Entry 6ODM (electron microscopy, 4.30 A resolution (low resolution: residue-level contacts below are approximate; hydrogen-bond / salt-bridge calls are withheld)); this record covers chains T and D of the 19 polymer chains in the assembly.

[Chain T]
Protein: Major capsid protein
Organism: Human herpesvirus 1 strain KOS
UniProtKB: H9E925 (H9E925_HHV1); numbering as in UniProt (aligned over 1-1374)
Amino-acid sequence (1374 residues; numbered 1 to 1374; the number before each row is that of its first residue):
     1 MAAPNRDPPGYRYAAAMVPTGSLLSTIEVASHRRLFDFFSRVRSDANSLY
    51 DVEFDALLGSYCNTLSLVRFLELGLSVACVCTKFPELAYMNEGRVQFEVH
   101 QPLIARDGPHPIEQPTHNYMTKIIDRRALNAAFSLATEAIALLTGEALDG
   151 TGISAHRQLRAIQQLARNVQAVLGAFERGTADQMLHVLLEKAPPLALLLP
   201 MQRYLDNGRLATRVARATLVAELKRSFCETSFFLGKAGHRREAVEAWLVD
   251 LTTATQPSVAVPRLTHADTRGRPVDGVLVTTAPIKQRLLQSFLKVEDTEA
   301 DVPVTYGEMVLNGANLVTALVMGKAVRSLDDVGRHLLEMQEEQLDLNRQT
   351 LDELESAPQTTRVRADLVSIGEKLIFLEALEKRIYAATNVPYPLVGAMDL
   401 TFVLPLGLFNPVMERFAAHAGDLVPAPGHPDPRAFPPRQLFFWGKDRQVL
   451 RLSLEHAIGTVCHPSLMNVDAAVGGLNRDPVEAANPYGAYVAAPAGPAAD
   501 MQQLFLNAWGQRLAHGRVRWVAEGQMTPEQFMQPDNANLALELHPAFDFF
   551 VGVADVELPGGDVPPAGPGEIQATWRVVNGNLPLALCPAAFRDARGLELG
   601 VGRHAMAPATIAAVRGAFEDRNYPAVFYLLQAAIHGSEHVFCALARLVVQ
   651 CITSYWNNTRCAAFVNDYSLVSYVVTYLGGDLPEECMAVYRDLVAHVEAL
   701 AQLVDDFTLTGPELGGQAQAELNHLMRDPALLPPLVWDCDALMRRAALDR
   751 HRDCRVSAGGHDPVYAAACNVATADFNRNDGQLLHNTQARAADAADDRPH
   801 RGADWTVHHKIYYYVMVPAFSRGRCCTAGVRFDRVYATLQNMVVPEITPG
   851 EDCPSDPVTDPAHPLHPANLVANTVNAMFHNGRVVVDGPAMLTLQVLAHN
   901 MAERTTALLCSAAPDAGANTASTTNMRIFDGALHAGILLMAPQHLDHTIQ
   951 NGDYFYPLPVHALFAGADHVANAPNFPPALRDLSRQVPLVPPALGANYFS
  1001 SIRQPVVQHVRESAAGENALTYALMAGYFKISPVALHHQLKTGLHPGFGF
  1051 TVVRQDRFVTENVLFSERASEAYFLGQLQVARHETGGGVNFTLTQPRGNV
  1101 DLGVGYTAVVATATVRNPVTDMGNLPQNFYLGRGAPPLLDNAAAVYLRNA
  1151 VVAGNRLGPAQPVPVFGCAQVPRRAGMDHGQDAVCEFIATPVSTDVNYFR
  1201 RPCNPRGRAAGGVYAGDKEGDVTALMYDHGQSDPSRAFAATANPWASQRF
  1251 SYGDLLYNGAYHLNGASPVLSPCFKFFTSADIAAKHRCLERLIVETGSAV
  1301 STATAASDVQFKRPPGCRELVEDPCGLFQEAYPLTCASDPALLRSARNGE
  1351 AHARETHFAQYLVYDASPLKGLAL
Unresolved in the structure: 1-5

[Chain D]
Protein: Triplex capsid protein 1
Organism: Human herpesvirus 1 strain KOS
UniProtKB: Q1T724 (Q1T724_HHV1); residues 1-465 here = UniProt positions 1-465
Amino-acid sequence (465 residues; numbered 1 to 465; the number before each row is that of its first residue):
     1 MKTNPLPATPSVWGGSTVELPPTTRDTAGQGLLRRVLRPPISRRDGPVLP
    51 RGSGPRRAASTLWLLGLDGTDAPPGALTPNDDTEQALDKILRGTMRGGAA
   101 LIGSPRHHLTRQVILTDLCQPNADRAGTLLLALRHPADLPHLAHQRAPPG
   151 RQTERLGEAWGQLMEATALGSGRAESGCTRAGLVSFNFLVAACAASYDAR
   201 DAADAVRAHVTANYRGTRVGARLDRFSECLRAMVHTHVFPHEVMRFFGGL
   251 VSWVTQDELASVTAVCAGPQEAAHTGHPGRPRSAVILPACAFVDLDAELG
   301 LGGPGAAFLYLVFTYRQRRDQELCCVYVIKSQLPPRGLEPALERLFGRLR
   351 ITNTIHGTEDMTPPAPNRNPDFPLAGLAANPQTPRCSAGQVTNPQFADRL
   401 YRWQPDLRGRPTARTCTYAAFAELGMMPEDSPRCLHRTERFGAVSVPVVI
   451 LEGVVWRPGEWRACA
Unresolved in the structure: 1-102
Disulfide bonds: Cys193-Cys324

[Interface between chain T and chain D]
Contacting residue pairs - 27 pairs, chain T then chain D:
  Ala88(T) with His277(D); Pro278(D)
  Tyr89(T) with Pro278(D); Gly279(D)
  His1083(T) with His107(D); His108(D); Leu109(D)
  Arg1133(T) with Glu165(D)
  Val1165(T) with Pro140(D); Glu154(D)
  Phe1166(T) with Pro136(D); Pro140(D); Gly157(D); Trp160(D)
  Cys1168(T) with Glu175(D); Ser176(D)
  His1262(T) with Glu165(D)
  Gly1265(T) with Glu175(D)
  Ala1266(T) with Glu175(D)
  Lys1312(T) with Ala174(D)
  Arg1313(T) with Glu258(D)
  Pro1315(T) with Arg173(D); Ala174(D); Glu258(D)
  Gly1316(T) with Arg173(D); Leu259(D)
  Arg1318(T) with Gln256(D)
Interface residues without a listed pair, chain T (20 interface residues in all): Thr1092, Gly1259, Phe1274, Asp1281, Cys1317
Interface residues without a listed pair, chain D (27 interface residues in all): Arg111, Glu158, Gly161, Leu169, Gly170, Ser171, Gly177, Gly276

[Overview]
20 residues of chain T face 27 of chain D across their interface.
Chain T is Major capsid protein and chain D is Triplex capsid protein 1, both from Human herpesvirus 1 strain
KOS; the structure, Herpes simplex virus type 1 (HSV-1) portal vertex-adjacent capsid/CATC, asymmetric unit,
was determined by electron microscopy together with 6OD7 from the same study.
